Entry 6WK1 (X-ray diffraction, 1.89 A resolution); this record covers chains Y and A of the 4 polymer chains in the assembly.

Chain Y:
Protein: Actin, cytoplasmic 2
Reference sequence: P63261 (ACTG_HUMAN); residue numbers follow UniProt; this construct covers 66-88
Sequence (23 residues; row label = number of the first residue in the row):
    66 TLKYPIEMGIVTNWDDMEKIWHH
Not modelled in the structure: 85-88
Sequence notes: engineered mutation Met73 (His in P63261)
Swiss-Prot annotation at these positions:
  - modified residue: Lys84 (N6-methyllysine)
  - natural variant: Pro70 (P70L: Found in a patient with isolated coloboma)

Chain A:
Protein: Actin-histidine N-methyltransferase
Source organism: Homo sapiens
Notes: EC 2.1.1.85
Reference sequence: Q86TU7 (SETD3_HUMAN); residues 0-593 here correspond to UniProt positions 1-594 (UniProt number = residue number + 1)
Sequence (594 residues; each row starts with the number of its first residue; numbering starts at 0):
     0 MGKKSRVKTQKSGTGATATVSPKEILNLTSELLQKCSSPAPGPGKEWEEY
    50 VQIRTLVEKIRKKQKGLSVTFDGKREDYFPDLMKWASENGASVEGFEMVN
   100 FKEEGFGLRATRDIKAEELFLWVPRKLLMTVESAKNSVLGPLYSQDRILQ
   150 AMGNIALAFHLLCERASPNSFWQPYIQTLPSEYDTPLYFEEDEVRYLQST
   200 QAIHDVFSQYKNTARQYAYFYKVIQTHPHANKLPLKDSFTYEDYRWAVSS
   250 VMTRQNQIPTEDGSRVTLALIPLWDMCNHTNGLITTGYNLEDDRCECVAL
   300 QDFRAGEQIYIFYGTRSNAEFVIHSGFFFDNNSHDRVKIKLGVSKSDRLY
   350 AMKAEVLARAGIPTSSVFALHFTEPPISAQLLAFLRVFCMTEEELKEHLL
   400 GDSAIDRIFTLGNSEFPVSWDNEVKLWTFLEDRASLLLKTYKTTIEEDKS
   450 VLKNHDLSVRAKMAIKLRLGEKEILEKAVKSAAVNREYYRQQMEEKAPLP
   500 KYEESNLGLLESSVGDSRLPLVLRNLEEEAGVQDALNIREAISKAKATEN
   550 GLVNGENSIPNGTRSENESLNQESKRAVEDAKGSSSDSTAGVKE
Not modelled in the structure: 0-19, 503-593
Small-molecule neighbours: S-adenosylhomocysteine (SAH): Arg74, Glu102, Glu103, Gly104, Phe105, Pro179, Thr252, Arg253, Asp274, Met275, Cys276, Asn277, His278, Tyr312, Ser324, Gly325, Phe326, Phe328
Swiss-Prot annotation at these positions:
  - binding site (S-adenosyl-L-methionine): Arg74, Glu103 to Phe105, Arg253, Asp274 to His278, Ser324 to Phe326
  - modified residue: Ser512 (Phosphoserine)
From the paper describing this entry:
  - mutagenesis - N255A (3-fold), N255V (3-fold): increased catalytic activity on Met73

Interface between chain Y and chain A:
Contacting residue pairs - 56 pairs, chain Y then chain A:
  Leu67(Y) - Ile283(A)
  Leu67(Y) - Thr285(A)
  Tyr69(Y) - Pro258(A)  hydrophobic
  Tyr69(Y) - Gly286(A)
  Tyr69(Y) - Tyr287(A)  hydrogen bond (backbone-backbone)
  Tyr69(Y) - Leu289(A)
  Pro70(Y) - Thr285(A)
  Ile71(Y) - Asn255(A)
  Ile71(Y) - Trp273(A)  hydrophobic
  Ile71(Y) - Ile283(A)
  Ile71(Y) - Thr285(A)  hydrogen bond (backbone-backbone)
  Ile71(Y) - Gly286(A)
  Ile71(Y) - Tyr287(A)
  Ile71(Y) - Cys294(A)  hydrophobic
  Glu72(Y) - Gln254(A)
  Glu72(Y) - Asn255(A)
  Glu72(Y) - Tyr312(A)
  Glu72(Y) - Arg315(A)  salt bridge
  Met73(Y) - Arg253(A)
  Met73(Y) - Gln254(A)
  Met73(Y) - Asn255(A)
  Met73(Y) - Trp273(A)  hydrophobic
  Met73(Y) - Asp274(A)
  Met73(Y) - Ile310(A)  hydrophobic
  Met73(Y) - Tyr312(A)  hydrogen bond (backbone-backbone)
  Met73(Y) - Arg315(A)  hydrogen bond (backbone-side chain)
  Gly74(Y) - Met251(A)
  Gly74(Y) - Gln254(A)  hydrogen bond (backbone-backbone)
  Gly74(Y) - Arg315(A)  hydrogen bond (backbone-side chain)
  Ile75(Y) - Gln254(A)  hydrogen bond (backbone-backbone)
  Ile75(Y) - Gln256(A)
  Ile75(Y) - Arg315(A)
  Val76(Y) - Arg315(A)
  Val76(Y) - His323(A)
  Thr77(Y) - Asn153(A)  hydrogen bond
  Thr77(Y) - Gln254(A)  hydrogen bond
  Asn78(Y) - Met151(A)
  Asn78(Y) - Asn153(A)  hydrogen bond (backbone-side chain)
  Trp79(Y) - Met151(A)
  Trp79(Y) - Asn153(A)
  Trp79(Y) - Ile154(A)  hydrophobic
  Trp79(Y) - Asn211(A)
  Trp79(Y) - Gln215(A)  hydrogen bond (backbone-side chain)
  Trp79(Y) - Val247(A)  hydrophobic
  Trp79(Y) - Val250(A)  hydrophobic
  Trp79(Y) - Met251(A)  hydrophobic
  Trp79(Y) - Gln254(A)
  Asp80(Y) - Asn211(A)
  Asp80(Y) - Arg214(A)  salt bridge
  Asp81(Y) - Ile147(A)
  Asp81(Y) - Met151(A)
  Asp81(Y) - Arg214(A)  salt bridge
  Asp81(Y) - Gln215(A)  hydrogen bond
  Met82(Y) - Ser36(A)
  Met82(Y) - Arg214(A)
  Lys84(Y) - Ala150(A)  hydrogen bond (side chain-backbone)
Also at the interface, not in a pair above, chain A (39 interface residues in all): Cys35, Ser37, Thr252, Ile257, Gly262, Leu267, Ile270, Thr284, Gly313, Glu319
The authors on this interface:
  - residue pairs: Met73(Y)-Asn255(A), Met73(Y)-Tyr312(A), Trp273(A)-Met73(Y) (hydrophobic contact), Asp274(A)-Met73(Y) (backbone contact), Ile310(A)-Met73(Y) (hydrophobic contact)

Overview:
Chain Y and chain A form an interface of 16 and 39 residues respectively; the contacts include 13 hydrogen
bonds and 3 salt bridges. Among the polar pairs are Glu72(Y)-Arg315(A), Asp80(Y)-Arg214(A) and
Asp81(Y)-Arg214(A). The authors report contacts between Met73(Y) and Asn255(A) and Met73(Y) and Tyr312(A);
hydrophobic contacts between Trp273(A) and Met73(Y) and Ile310(A) and Met73(Y); a backbone contact between
Asp274(A) and Met73(Y). From the paper: N255A and N255V of chain A increase catalytic activity on Met73.
Here chain Y is Actin, cytoplasmic 2 and chain A is Actin-histidine N-methyltransferase (Homo sapiens). Entry
6WK1 (SETD3 in Complex with an Actin Peptide with His73 Replaced with Methionine) was determined by X-ray
diffraction.
